Entry 6QM8 (electron microscopy, 3.30 A resolution); this record covers chains P and Q of the 28 polymer chains in the assembly.

[Chain P]
Molecule: Proteasome alpha2 chain
From: Leishmania tarentolae
Amino-acid sequence (231 residues; row label = number of the first residue in the row):
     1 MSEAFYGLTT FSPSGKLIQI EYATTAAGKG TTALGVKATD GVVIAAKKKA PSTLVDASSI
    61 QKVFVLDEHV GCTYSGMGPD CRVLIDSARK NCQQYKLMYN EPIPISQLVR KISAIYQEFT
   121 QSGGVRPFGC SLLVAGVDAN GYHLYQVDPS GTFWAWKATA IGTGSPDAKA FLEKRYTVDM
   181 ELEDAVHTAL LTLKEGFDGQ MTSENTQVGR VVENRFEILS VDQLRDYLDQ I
Disordered / not traced: 1-2

[Chain Q]
Molecule: Proteasome alpha3 chain
From: Leishmania tarentolae
Amino-acid sequence (285 residues; each row starts with the number of its first residue):
     1 MSHRYDSRTT TFSPEGRLYQ VEYAVEAIQQ AGTVIGVCTK DGVVLAGEKM VPHPLFDSES
    61 MQDKNTSGEK MYKIAEHIGC SVAGVTSDAY ALLNYARLSA LRHQYTFQEP MAIEDLCRIL
   121 CDEKQLYTQY GGVRPYGVSF LLVGWDRYYG YQLYSTEPSG DYSAWSAYAI GQNDQVAHAL
   181 LKKDWHESMT LEDGMLLALR VLGKTMDTAK IDLDRVEVAV MRKVPASNID QLLDPFKHHP
   241 KTTPRFQILT RSELKPHAER ADQAREAEEK AEAERQRQQE QALES
Disordered / not traced: 1, 278-285

[Interface between chain P and chain Q]
Pairs across the interface (62; chain P residue first):
  A4(P) with S2(Q)
  F5(P) with G131(Q)
  Y6(P) with S2(Q), hydrogen bond (side chain-backbone); Y5(Q); D6(Q); G132(Q)
  G7(P) with S7(Q); G132(Q), hydrogen bond (backbone-backbone)
  T9(P) with R134(Q)
  T10(P) with S7(Q); Q20(Q), hydrogen bond
  F11(P) with Q20(Q), hydrogen bond (backbone-side chain); Y23(Q); A24(Q), hydrophobic; A27(Q), hydrophobic; R134(Q); P135(Q); G137(Q)
  S12(P) with Y23(Q)
  P13(P) with Y23(Q), hydrophobic; E26(Q)
  S14(P) with E26(Q)
  G15(P) with Y23(Q); A27(Q)
  L17(P) with R134(Q)
  K37(P) with D57(Q), salt bridge
  S106(P) with M61(Q)
  R110(P) with E59(Q), salt bridge; M61(Q); Y90(Q)
  Q117(P) with S87(Q); D88(Q), hydrogen bond; A91(Q); R134(Q)
  T120(P) with R134(Q), hydrogen bond
  Q121(P) with V133(Q); R134(Q); P135(Q); Y136(Q)
  S122(P) with V133(Q)
  G123(P) with V133(Q)
  N140(P) with S60(Q)
  H143(P) with S60(Q)
  Y145(P) with E59(Q), hydrogen bond
  S150(P) with S87(Q), hydrogen bond (backbone-side chain)
  T152(P) with T86(Q), hydrogen bond; S87(Q)
  F153(P) with E59(Q); Y90(Q)
  W154(P) with F56(Q), hydrophobic; E69(Q)
  A155(P) with D57(Q)
  W156(P) with H53(Q); L55(Q); F56(Q), hydrophobic; D57(Q)
  K157(P) with L55(Q), hydrogen bond (backbone-backbone); D57(Q)
  A158(P) with L55(Q)
  E173(P) with H53(Q), salt bridge; P54(Q)
  Y176(P) with L55(Q), hydrophobic
Also at the interface, not in a pair above, chain P (36 interface residues in all): Q107, G151, K169
Also at the interface, not in a pair above, chain Q (35 interface residues in all): T9, Q30, Q62, V85, Y127

[In short]
36 residues of chain P and 35 residues of chain Q are in contact; the contacts include 10 hydrogen bonds and 3
salt bridges. Polar contacts include K37(P)-D57(Q), R110(P)-E59(Q) and E173(P)-H53(Q).
Chain P is Proteasome alpha2 chain and chain Q is Proteasome alpha3 chain, both from Leishmania tarentolae;
the structure, Leishmania tarentolae proteasome 20S subunit apo structure, was determined by electron
microscopy (same publication as 6QM7).
